8TNT - chains C and F of the 7 polymer chains in the assembly; structure by X-ray diffraction, 3.15 A resolution.

== Chain C ==
Name: Glycoprotein 42
Source organism: Epstein-Barr virus
UniProt: P03205 (GP42_EBVB9); residue numbers follow UniProt; this construct covers 33-223
Chain sequence (191 residues; each row starts with the number of its first residue):
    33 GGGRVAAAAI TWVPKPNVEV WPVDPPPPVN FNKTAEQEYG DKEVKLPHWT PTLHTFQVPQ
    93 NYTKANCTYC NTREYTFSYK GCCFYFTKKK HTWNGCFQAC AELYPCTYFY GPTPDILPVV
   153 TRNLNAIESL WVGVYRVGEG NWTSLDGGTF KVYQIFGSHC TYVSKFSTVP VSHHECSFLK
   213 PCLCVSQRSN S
Disordered / not traced: 33-42, 221-223
Swiss-Prot annotation at these positions:
  - site: Gly33, Gly34 (Potential cleavage)
  - mutagenesis: Tyr107 (Y107A: Loss of HLA class II binding and fusion competence), Trp125 (W125G: Loss of HLA class II binding and fusion competence), Glu160 (E160A: Loss of HLA class II binding and fusion competence), Phe210 (F210A: Binds to HLA class II but unable to mediate fusion), Arg220 (R220A: Loss of HLA class II binding and fusion competence)
Disulfide bonds: Cys99-Cys138, Cys102-Cys115, Cys128-Cys214, Cys132-Cys216, Cys192-Cys208

== Chain F ==
Name: F-2-1 light chain
Source organism: Mus musculus
Chain sequence (218 residues; row label = number of the first residue in the row):
     1 DIVLTQSPAS LAVSLGQRAT ISCRASKSVS TSGYSYMHWY QQKPGQPPKL LIYLASNLES
    61 GVPARFSGSG SGTDFTLNIH PVEEEDAATY YCLHSRDLPP TFGGGTKLEI KRTVAAPSVF
   121 IFPPSDEQLK SGTASVVCLL NNFYPREAKV QWKVDNALQS GNSQESVTEQ DSKDSTYSLS
   181 STLTLSKADY EKHKVYACEV THQGLSSPVT KSFNRGEC
Disulfide bonds: Cys23-Cys92

== Chain C / chain F interface ==
Residue-residue contacts (7; chain C residue first):
  Asn98(C) - Thr31(F)
  Cys99(C) - Ser32(F)
  Cys99(C) - Tyr34(F)  hydrophobic
  Cys99(C) - Tyr36(F)  hydrogen bond
  Thr100(C) - Tyr36(F)  hydrogen bond (backbone-side chain)
  Cys138(C) - Tyr34(F)  hydrophobic
  Arg220(C) - Leu98(F)
Interface residues without a listed pair, chain C (7 interface residues in all): Tyr101, Pro137

== Summary ==
7 residues of chain C face 5 of chain F across their interface, with 2 hydrogen bonds. Polar pairs include
Cys99(C)-Tyr36(F) and Thr100(C)-Tyr36(F). Curated annotation (UniProt) lists 5 mutagenesis sites on chain C.
Here chain C is Glycoprotein 42 (Epstein-Barr virus) and chain F is F-2-1 light chain (Mus musculus). Entry
8TNT (Crystal structure of Epstein-Barr virus gH/gL/gp42 in complex with antibodies F-2-1 and 769C2) was
determined by X-ray diffraction, deposited together with 8TOO.
